PDB entry 7SXF | X-ray diffraction, 1.94 A resolution | chains A and B

[Chain A]
Name: Glycogen synthase kinase-3 alpha
Source organism: Homo sapiens
Notes: EC 2.7.11.26, 2.7.11.1
UniProtKB: P49840 (GSK3A_HUMAN); residue numbers follow UniProt; this construct covers 101-444
Sequence (345 residues; numbered 101 to 445; the number before each row is that of its first residue):
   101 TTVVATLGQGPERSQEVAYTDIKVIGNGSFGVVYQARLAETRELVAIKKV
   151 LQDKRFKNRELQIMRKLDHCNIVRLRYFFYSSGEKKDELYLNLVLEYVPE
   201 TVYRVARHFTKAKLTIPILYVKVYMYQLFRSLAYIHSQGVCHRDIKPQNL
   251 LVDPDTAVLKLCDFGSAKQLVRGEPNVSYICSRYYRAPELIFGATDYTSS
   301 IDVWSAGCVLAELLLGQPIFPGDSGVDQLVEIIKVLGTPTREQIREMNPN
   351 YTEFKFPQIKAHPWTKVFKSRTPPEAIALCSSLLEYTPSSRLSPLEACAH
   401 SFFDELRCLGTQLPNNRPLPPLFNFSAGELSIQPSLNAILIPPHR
Disordered / not traced: 139-141, 185-186
Modified residues: Tyr-279 (O-phosphotyrosine; PTR)
Differences from the reference sequence: expression tag (445)
Metal / ion sites: Ca2+: Asp-327, Glu-331
Small-molecule neighbours: 6VL ((4S)-4-ethyl-7,7-dimethyl-4-phenyl-2,6,8,9-tetrahydropyrazolo[3,4-b]quinolin-5-one): Ile-125, Val-133, Tyr-134, Gln-135, Ala-146, Glu-196, Tyr-197, Val-198, Pro-199, Thr-201, Arg-204, Gln-248, Asn-249, Leu-251, Cys-262, Asp-263
UniProt features mapped onto this chain:
  - active site: Asp-244 (Proton acceptor)
  - binding site (ATP): Ile-125 to Val-133, Lys-148
  - modified residue: Tyr-279 (Phosphotyrosine)
From the paper describing this entry:
  - contacts within the chain: Glu-196/Lys-260

[Chain B]
Name: Axin peptide
Sequence (17 residues; numbered 383 to 399; the number before each row is that of its first residue):
   383 LLPQKFAEELIHRLEAV

[Interface between chain A and chain B]
Contacting residue pairs (25):
  Ile-291(A) with Phe-388(B)
  Phe-292(A) with Phe-388(B), hydrophobic
  Ser-324(A) with Arg-395(B)
  Val-326(A) with Glu-391(B); Leu-392(B), hydrophobic; Arg-395(B)
  Leu-329(A) with Phe-388(B), hydrophobic; Leu-392(B), hydrophobic
  Val-330(A) with Leu-392(B), hydrophobic; Arg-395(B)
  Ile-333(A) with Leu-396(B), hydrophobic
  Lys-334(A) with Val-399(B)
  Tyr-351(A) with Pro-385(B); Phe-388(B)
  Phe-354(A) with Pro-385(B); Gln-386(B); Ala-389(B), hydrophobic
  Lys-355(A) with Ile-393(B)
  Phe-356(A) with Ala-389(B), hydrophobic; Leu-392(B), hydrophobic; Ile-393(B), hydrophobic
  Pro-357(A) with Ile-393(B); Leu-396(B), hydrophobic; Glu-397(B)
  Ile-359(A) with Leu-396(B)
Other interface residues (no listed pair), chain A (17 interface residues in all): Asp-323, Asp-327, Asn-350
Other interface residues (no listed pair), chain B (12 interface residues in all): Leu-384

[Summary]
The interface between chain A and chain B involves 17 residues on one side and 12 on the other. Ligands of
chain A: compound 6VL. The Ca2+ site is built by Asp-327(A) and Glu-331(A). From UniProt: active-site residue
Asp-244(A) and 10 ATP-binding residues on chain A. From the paper: contacts within the chain involving
Glu-196(A) and Lys-260(A).
Chain A is Glycogen synthase kinase-3 alpha (Homo sapiens) and chain B is Axin peptide; the structure,
BIO-2895 (BRD0705) bound GSK3alpha-axin complex, was determined by X-ray diffraction (same publication as
7SXG, 7SXH and 7SXJ).
